9B7O - chains C and D of the 8 polymer chains in the assembly; structure by electron microscopy, 2.86 A resolution.

[Chain C (and D)]
Name: Capsid protein VP1
Organism: Adeno-associated virus
Notes: chain D of this document is another copy of the same molecule, construct and numbering; everything in this record applies to it too
UniProt: Q6JC22 (Q6JC22_9VIRU); residue numbers follow UniProt; this construct covers 203-736
Sequence (534 residues; each row starts with the number of its first residue):
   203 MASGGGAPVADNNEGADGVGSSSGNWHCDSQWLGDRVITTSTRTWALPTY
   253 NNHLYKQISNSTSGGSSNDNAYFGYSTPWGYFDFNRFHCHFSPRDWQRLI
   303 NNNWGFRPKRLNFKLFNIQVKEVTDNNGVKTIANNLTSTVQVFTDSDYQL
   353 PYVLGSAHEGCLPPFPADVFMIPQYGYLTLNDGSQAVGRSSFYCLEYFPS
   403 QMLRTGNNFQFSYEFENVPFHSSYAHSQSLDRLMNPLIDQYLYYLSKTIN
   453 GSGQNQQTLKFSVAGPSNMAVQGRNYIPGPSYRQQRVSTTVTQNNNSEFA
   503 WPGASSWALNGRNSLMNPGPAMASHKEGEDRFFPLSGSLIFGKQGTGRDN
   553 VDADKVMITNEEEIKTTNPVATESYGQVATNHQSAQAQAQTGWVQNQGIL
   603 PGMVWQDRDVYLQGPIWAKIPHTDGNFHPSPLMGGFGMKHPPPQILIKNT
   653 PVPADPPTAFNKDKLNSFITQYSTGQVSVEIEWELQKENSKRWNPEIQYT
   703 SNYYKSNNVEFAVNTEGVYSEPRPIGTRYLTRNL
Not modelled in the structure: 203-220, 326-333, 655-669 (chain D: 203-240, 293-306, 429-474, 684-736)
Reported in the primary citation:
  - mutagenesis - Q588R: abolished binding to Fab1-1

[How chain C and chain D interact]
Residue-residue contacts (110):
  Val221(C) - Leu338(D)
  Val221(C) - Arg406(D)
  Gly222(C) - Arg406(D)
  Gly222(C) - Thr407(D)
  Gly222(C) - Gly408(D)  hydrogen bond (backbone-backbone)
  Gly222(C) - Asn409(D)
  Ser223(C) - Arg406(D)  hydrogen bond (backbone-side chain)
  Ser223(C) - Asn409(D)  hydrogen bond
  Ser224(C) - Met404(D)  hydrogen bond (side chain-backbone)
  Ser224(C) - Asn409(D)  hydrogen bond (backbone-side chain)
  Gly226(C) - Met404(D)
  Asn227(C) - Ser402(D)
  Asn227(C) - Gln403(D)
  Asn227(C) - Met404(D)  hydrogen bond (side chain-backbone)
  Trp228(C) - Gln343(D)
  Trp228(C) - Glu398(D)  hydrogen bond (side chain-backbone)
  Trp228(C) - Phe400(D)
  Trp228(C) - Pro401(D)
  Trp228(C) - Ser402(D)  hydrogen bond (backbone-backbone)
  Trp228(C) - Met404(D)
  Cys230(C) - Glu398(D)
  Cys230(C) - Tyr399(D)
  Cys230(C) - Phe400(D)
  Cys230(C) - Pro401(D)
  Asp231(C) - Tyr399(D)
  Ser232(C) - Tyr399(D)  hydrogen bond
  Thr246(C) - Pro653(D)
  Ala248(C) - Pro655(D)  hydrophobic
  Ala248(C) - Pro658(D)  hydrophobic
  Ala248(C) - Leu667(D)  hydrophobic
  Pro250(C) - Pro658(D)  hydrophobic
  Thr251(C) - Thr660(D)
  Tyr252(C) - Thr660(D)
  Tyr252(C) - Phe662(D)
  Ser294(C) - Tyr399(D)
  Asp297(C) - Tyr399(D)  hydrogen bond
  Asn319(C) - Met404(D)  hydrogen bond
  Asn319(C) - Arg406(D)
  Ile320(C) - Arg406(D)  hydrogen bond (backbone-side chain)
  Gln321(C) - Thr339(D)  hydrogen bond (side chain-backbone)
  Gln321(C) - Ser340(D)
  Gln321(C) - Val654(D)
  Lys323(C) - Asn337(D)
  Lys323(C) - Val654(D)
  Val325(C) - Asp657(D)
  Ile334(C) - Glu324(D)
  Asn336(C) - Asn337(D)  hydrogen bond
  Asn336(C) - Leu338(D)
  Asn336(C) - Thr339(D)
  Leu338(C) - Thr339(D)
  Glu361(C) - Lys664(D)
  Gly362(C) - Phe662(D)
  Phe367(C) - Tyr257(D)  hydrophobic
  Phe367(C) - Phe394(D)  hydrophobic
  Phe367(C) - Cys396(D)  hydrophobic
  Pro368(C) - Cys396(D)
  Pro368(C) - Glu398(D)
  Ala369(C) - Tyr257(D)  hydrophobic
  Ala369(C) - Glu398(D)
  Asp370(C) - Lys666(D)  salt bridge
  Val371(C) - Pro653(D)  hydrophobic
  Val371(C) - Pro655(D)  hydrophobic
  Val371(C) - Lys666(D)
  Val371(C) - Leu667(D)  hydrogen bond (backbone-backbone)
  Val371(C) - Phe670(D)  hydrophobic
  Met373(C) - Pro659(D)
  Met373(C) - Ala661(D)
  Met373(C) - Phe662(D)
  Met373(C) - Asn663(D)
  Ile374(C) - Phe662(D)
  Pro375(C) - Phe662(D)  hydrophobic
  Thr407(C) - Thr339(D)
  Thr407(C) - Arg406(D)  hydrogen bond (backbone-side chain)
  Tyr674(C) - Pro655(D)  hydrogen bond (side chain-backbone)
  Tyr674(C) - Ala656(D)
  Tyr674(C) - Asp657(D)
  Tyr674(C) - Pro658(D)
  Thr676(C) - Pro655(D)
  Gln678(C) - Met404(D)
  Gln678(C) - Thr652(D)
  Ser703(C) - Gly390(D)
  Asn704(C) - Gly390(D)
  Tyr705(C) - Gly390(D)  hydrogen bond (backbone-backbone)
  Tyr706(C) - Gly390(D)
  Lys707(C) - Asp384(D)  salt bridge
  Lys707(C) - Gln387(D)
  Lys707(C) - Ala388(D)
  Lys707(C) - Val389(D)
  Ser708(C) - Gln387(D)
  Ser708(C) - Ala388(D)  hydrogen bond (backbone-backbone)
  Asn709(C) - Gln259(D)  hydrogen bond (backbone-side chain)
  Asn709(C) - Phe275(D)
  Asn709(C) - Gln387(D)  hydrogen bond
  Asn710(C) - Gln259(D)  hydrogen bond
  Val711(C) - Tyr277(D)
  Val711(C) - Ser392(D)
  Ala714(C) - Tyr277(D)
  Ala714(C) - Phe394(D)  hydrophobic
  Val715(C) - Tyr257(D)
  Val715(C) - Gln259(D)
  Val715(C) - Tyr277(D)
  Val715(C) - Phe394(D)  hydrophobic
  Asn716(C) - Lys258(D)
  Asn716(C) - Gln259(D)  hydrogen bond (backbone-backbone)
  Thr717(C) - Lys258(D)
  Thr717(C) - Gln259(D)
  Glu718(C) - Leu256(D)
  Gly719(C) - Leu256(D)
  Gly719(C) - Tyr257(D)
  Gly719(C) - Lys666(D)  hydrogen bond (backbone-side chain)
Interface residues without a listed pair, chain C (60 interface residues in all): His229, Trp247, Phe318, Phe372, Phe713, Val720
Interface residues without a listed pair, chain D (50 interface residues in all): Thr264, Thr341, Ile671

[Summary]
The interface between chain C and chain D involves 60 residues on one side and 50 on the other, with 24
hydrogen bonds and 2 salt bridges. Among the polar pairs are Asp370(C)-Lys666(D), Lys707(C)-Asp384(D) and
Ser223(C)-Arg406(D). The paper reports that Q588R of chain C abolishes binding to Fab1-1.
Both chains are Capsid protein VP1 (Adeno-associated virus). Entry 9B7O (Fab2-5 in complex with the capsid of
Adeno-associated virus type 9) was determined by electron microscopy together with 9B6N, 9B6O, 9B6Q, 9B6R,
9B6S, 9B6T and 9 further entries from the same study.
